PDB entry 3C8K | X-ray diffraction, 2.90 A resolution | chains B and D of the 4 polymer chains in the assembly

# Chain B
Protein: beta-2 microglobulin
Source organism: Mus musculus
UniProt: Q91XJ8 (Q91XJ8_MOUSE); residues 1-99 here correspond to UniProt positions 21-119 (UniProt number = residue number + 20)
Sequence (99 residues; each row starts with the number of its first residue):
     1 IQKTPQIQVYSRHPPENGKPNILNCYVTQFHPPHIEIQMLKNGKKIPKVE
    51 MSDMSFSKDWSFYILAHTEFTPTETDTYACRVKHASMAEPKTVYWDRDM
Cystine bridges: Cys25-Cys80

# Chain D
Protein: Natural killer cell receptor Ly-49C
Source organism: Mus musculus
UniProt: Q61198 (Q61198_MOUSE); residues 138-262 here correspond to UniProt positions 142-266 (UniProt number = residue number + 4)
Sequence (125 residues; row label = number of the first residue in the row):
   138 RGVKYWFCYSTKCYYFIMNKTTWSGCKANCQHYGVPILKIEDEDELKFLQ
   188 RHVIPGNYWIGLSYDKKKKEWAWIDNGPSKLDMKIKKMNFKSRGCVFLSK
   238 ARIEDIDCNIPYYCICGKKLDKFPD
Cystine bridges: Cys145-Cys150, Cys163-Cys251, Cys167-Cys253, Cys232-Cys245
Differences from the reference sequence: engineered mutation Gly171 (Ser175 in Q61198), Gly193 (Glu197 in Q61198), Lys223 (Arg227 in Q61198)
From the paper describing this entry:
  - conformationally variable residues (side-chain flip): Lys228, Ser229

# How chain B and chain D interact
Contacting residue pairs (9; chain B residue first):
  Gln29(B) - Ile247(D)
  Gln29(B) - Pro248(D)
  Lys58(B) - Arg239(D)  hydrogen bond (backbone-side chain)
  Lys58(B) - Glu241(D)  salt bridge
  Lys58(B) - Asp242(D)  salt bridge
  Asp59(B) - Asn194(D)
  Asp59(B) - Arg239(D)
  Asp59(B) - Tyr249(D)  hydrogen bond
  Trp60(B) - Arg239(D)
Interface residues without a listed pair, chain B (5 interface residues in all): Tyr63
Interface residues without a listed pair, chain D (9 interface residues in all): Phe234, Ile243

# Overview
5 residues of chain B and 9 residues of chain D are in contact, with 2 hydrogen bonds and 2 salt bridges.
Polar pairs include Lys58(B)-Glu241(D), Lys58(B)-Asp242(D) and Lys58(B)-Arg239(D). From the paper:
conformational variability at Lys228(D) and Ser229(D).
Here chain B is beta-2 microglobulin and chain D is Natural killer cell receptor Ly-49C, both from Mus
musculus. Entry 3C8K (The crystal structure of Ly49C bound to H-2Kb) was determined by X-ray diffraction
together with 3C8J and 3CAD from the same study.
